2NQJ - chains C and A of the 3 polymer chains in the assembly; structure by X-ray diffraction, 2.45 A resolution.

# Chain C
Molecule: 15-nt DNA strand
Sequence (15 nucleotides; each row starts with the number of its first residue):
   301 GCGTCCXCGACGACG
Modified positions: 3DR (1',2'-dideoxyribofuranose-5'-phosphate) at position 307
Bound ions: Zn2+: 3DR_307 (shared with His69(A), His109(A), Glu145(A) of chain A)

# Chain A
Molecule: Endonuclease 4
Source organism: Escherichia coli
Notes: EC 3.1.21.2
Reference sequence: P0A6C1 (END4_ECOLI); numbering as in UniProt (aligned over 1-285)
Chain sequence (285 residues; numbered 1 to 285; the number before each row is that of its first residue):
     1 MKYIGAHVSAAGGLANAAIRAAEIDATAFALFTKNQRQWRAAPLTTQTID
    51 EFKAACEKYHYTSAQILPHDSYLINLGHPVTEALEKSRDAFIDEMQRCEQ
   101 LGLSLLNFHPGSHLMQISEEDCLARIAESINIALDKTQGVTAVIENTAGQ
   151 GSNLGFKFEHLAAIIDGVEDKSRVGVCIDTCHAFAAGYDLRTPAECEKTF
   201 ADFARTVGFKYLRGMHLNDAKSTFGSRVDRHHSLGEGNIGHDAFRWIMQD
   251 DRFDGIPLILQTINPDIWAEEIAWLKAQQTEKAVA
Not modelled in the structure: 280-285
Construct notes: engineered mutation Gln261 (Glu in P0A6C1)
Curated features (UniProtKB/Swiss-Prot):
  - binding site (Zn(2+)): His69, His109, Glu145, Asp179, His182, His216, Asp229, His231
Bound ions: Zn2+ site 1: His69, His109, Glu145 (shared with 3DR_307(C) of chain C); Zn2+ site 2: Glu145, Asp179, His216, Gln261; Zn2+ site 3: His182, Asp229, His231

# Interface between chain C and chain A
Contacting residue pairs (28; chain C residue first):
  DC305(C) - Arg230(A)  hydrogen bond to the base
  DC306(C) - Arg37(A)  base contact
  DC306(C) - Tyr72(A)  sugar contact
  DC306(C) - Asp229(A)  sugar contact
  DC306(C) - Arg230(A)  phosphate contact
  DC306(C) - His231(A)  hydrogen bond to the phosphate
  3DR_307(C) - His7(A)  sugar contact
  3DR_307(C) - Phe32(A)  sugar contact
  3DR_307(C) - His69(A)  salt bridge to the phosphate
  3DR_307(C) - Tyr72(A)  sugar contact
  3DR_307(C) - His109(A)  salt bridge to the phosphate
  3DR_307(C) - Asp179(A)  phosphate contact
  3DR_307(C) - His182(A)  salt bridge to the phosphate
  3DR_307(C) - His231(A)  salt bridge to the phosphate
  3DR_307(C) - Gln261(A)  hydrogen bond to the sugar
  DC308(C) - Phe32(A)  phosphate contact
  DC308(C) - Asn35(A)  hydrogen bond to the base
  DC308(C) - Gln36(A)  sugar contact
  DC308(C) - Arg37(A)  base contact
  DC308(C) - Tyr72(A)  hydrogen bond to the phosphate
  DG309(C) - Ser9(A)  hydrogen bond to the phosphate
  DG309(C) - Ala10(A)  hydrogen bond to the phosphate
  DG309(C) - Ala11(A)  sugar contact
  DG309(C) - Asn35(A)  hydrogen bond to the sugar
  DG309(C) - Gln38(A)  base contact
  DA310(C) - Ala11(A)  phosphate contact
  DA310(C) - Gly12(A)  hydrogen bond to the phosphate
  DA310(C) - Gly13(A)  phosphate contact
Interface residues without a listed pair, chain A (23 interface residues in all): Val8, Glu145, Ile263

# In short
The interface between chain C and chain A involves 6 residues on one side and 23 on the other; the contacts
include 9 hydrogen bonds and 4 salt bridges. Polar contacts include DC305(C)-Arg230(A), DC308(C)-Asn35(A) and
3DR_307(C)-Gln261(A).
Chain C is a 15-nt DNA strand and chain A is Endonuclease 4 (Escherichia coli); the structure, Crystal
structure of Escherichia coli endonuclease IV (Endo IV) E261Q mutant bound to damaged DNA, was determined by
X-ray diffraction, deposited together with 2NQH.
